PDB entry 5TCR | electron microscopy, 6.30 A resolution (low resolution: residue-level contacts below are approximate; hydrogen-bond / salt-bridge calls are withheld) | chains Q and S of the 63 polymer chains in the assembly

# Chain Q (and S)
Molecule: Protein PrgH
From: Salmonella enterica subsp. enterica serovar Typhimurium
Notes: chain S of this document is another copy of the same molecule, construct and numbering; everything in this record applies to it too
UniProt: P41783 (PRGH_SALTY); residue numbers follow UniProt; this construct covers 130-392
Amino-acid sequence (263 residues; row label = number of the first residue in the row):
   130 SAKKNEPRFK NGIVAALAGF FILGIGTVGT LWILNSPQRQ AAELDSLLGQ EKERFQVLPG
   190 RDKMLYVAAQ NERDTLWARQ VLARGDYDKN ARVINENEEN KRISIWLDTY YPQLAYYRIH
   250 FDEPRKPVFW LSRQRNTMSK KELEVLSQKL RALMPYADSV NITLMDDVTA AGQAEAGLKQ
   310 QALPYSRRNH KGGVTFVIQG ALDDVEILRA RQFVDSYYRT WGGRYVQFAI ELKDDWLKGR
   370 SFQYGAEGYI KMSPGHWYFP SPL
Disordered / not traced: 130-170, 365-392

# Chain Q / chain S interface
Pairs across the interface (16):
  Lys-181(Q) / Asn-219(S)
  Glu-182(Q) / Met-193(S)
  His-249(Q) / Thr-238(S)
  Asp-251(Q) / Thr-238(S)
  Asp-251(Q) / Tyr-239(S)
  Trp-259(Q) / Thr-238(S)
  Thr-298(Q) / Gln-242(S)
  Gln-302(Q) / Gln-242(S)
  Gln-309(Q) / His-319(S)
  Gln-309(Q) / Thr-324(S)
  Gln-309(Q) / Arg-353(S)
  Gln-309(Q) / Tyr-354(S)
  Gln-310(Q) / Gln-356(S)
  Asp-332(Q) / Lys-362(S)
  Arg-338(Q) / Ala-358(S)
  Arg-338(Q) / Glu-360(S)
Also at the interface, not in a pair above, chain Q (16 interface residues in all): Arg-183, Val-257, Ala-305, Lys-308, Val-334
Also at the interface, not in a pair above, chain S (16 interface residues in all): Arg-208, Gly-322, Ile-359

# Overview
The chain Q/chain S interface involves 16 residues from each chain.
Chain Q and chain S are both Protein PrgH (Salmonella enterica subsp. enterica serovar Typhimurium); the
structure, Atomic model of the Salmonella SPI-1 type III secretion injectisome basal body proteins InvG, PrgH,
and ..., was determined by electron microscopy (same publication as 5TCP and 5TCQ).
